6FYU - chains A and G of the 9 polymer chains in the assembly; structure by X-ray diffraction, 2.64 A resolution.

# Chain A (and G)
Protein: Hemagglutinin
Source organism: Influenza A virus
Notes: chain G of this document is another copy of the same molecule, construct and numbering; everything in this record applies to it too
UniProtKB: A0A4Y5QYN9 (A0A4Y5QYN9_9INFA); the construct lacks a stretch of the UniProt sequence and is renumbered around it, so the offset changes along the chain: 11-141 = UniProt 19-149; 143-158 = UniProt 150-165; 159-330 = UniProt 168-339
Chain sequence (321 residues; numbered 11 to 330 plus 2 insertion-coded residues; 1 number in that range is skipped by the numbering (no residue carries it; nothing is unmodelled there); the number before each row is that of its first residue; a row labelled like 158A-158B holds insertion residues (158A, then the next letters in order)):
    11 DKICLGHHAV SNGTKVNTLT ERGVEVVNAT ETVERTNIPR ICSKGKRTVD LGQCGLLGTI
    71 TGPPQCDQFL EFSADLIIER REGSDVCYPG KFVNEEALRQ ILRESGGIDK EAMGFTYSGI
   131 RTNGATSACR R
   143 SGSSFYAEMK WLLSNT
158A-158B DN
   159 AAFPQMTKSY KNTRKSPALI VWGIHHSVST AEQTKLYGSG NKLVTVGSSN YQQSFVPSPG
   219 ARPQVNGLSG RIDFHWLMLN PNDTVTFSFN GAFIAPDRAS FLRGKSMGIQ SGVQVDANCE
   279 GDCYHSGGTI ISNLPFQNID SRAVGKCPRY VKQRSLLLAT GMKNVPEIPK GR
Disordered / not traced: 329-330 (chain G: 328-330)
Cystine bridges: Cys52-Cys277, Cys64-Cys76, Cys97-Cys139, Cys281-Cys305
Covalent attachments: N-acetylglucosamine (NAG) linked to Asn38, Asn240

# Interface between chain A and chain G
Residue-residue contacts (21):
  Thr165(A) - Ala219(G)
  Leu201(A) - Ser216(G)
  Leu201(A) - Pro217(G)
  Thr203(A) - Ser216(G)
  Thr203(A) - Arg220(G)
  Gly205(A) - Pro221(G)
  Ser206(A) - Pro221(G)
  Ser206(A) - Arg229(G)
  Asn208(A) - Lys101(G)
  Gln210(A) - Gly100(G)
  Gln210(A) - Lys101(G)  hydrogen bond (side chain-backbone)
  Gln210(A) - Arg229(G)
  Gln210(A) - Ile230(G)  hydrogen bond (side chain-backbone)
  Gln210(A) - Asp231(G)  hydrogen bond
  Ser212(A) - Ser216(G)  hydrogen bond
  Ser212(A) - Arg220(G)  hydrogen bond
  Thr242(A) - Pro221(G)
  Thr244(A) - Ala219(G)
  Thr244(A) - Pro221(G)
  Ser246(A) - Gly218(G)
  Ser246(A) - Ala219(G)
Interface residues without a listed pair, chain A (12 interface residues in all): Ser207
Interface residues without a listed pair, chain G (13 interface residues in all): His184, Val223

# Overview
Chain A and chain G form an interface of 12 and 13 residues respectively, with 5 hydrogen bonds. Polar
contacts include Gln210(A)-Lys101(G), Gln210(A)-Ile230(G) and Gln210(A)-Asp231(G). N-acetylglucosamine is
covalently linked to Asn38(A) and Asn240(A).
Both chains are Hemagglutinin (Influenza A virus). Entry 6FYU (Structure of H7(A/Shanghai/2/2013) Influenza
Hemagglutinin in complex SD36) was determined by X-ray diffraction (same publication as 6CNV, 6FYT and 6FYW).
